7DKH - chains B and C of the 4 polymer chains in the assembly; structure by X-ray diffraction, 2.90 A resolution.

[Chain B]
Molecule: RNA polymerase II-associated protein 1
Organism: Saccharomyces cerevisiae (strain ATCC 204508 / S288c)
UniProtKB: P38351 (PAF1_YEAST); residue numbers follow UniProt; this construct covers 1-103
Sequence (103 residues; numbered 1 to 103; the number before each row is that of its first residue):
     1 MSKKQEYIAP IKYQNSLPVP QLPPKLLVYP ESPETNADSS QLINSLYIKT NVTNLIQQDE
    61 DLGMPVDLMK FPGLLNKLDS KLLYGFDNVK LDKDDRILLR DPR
Not modelled in the structure: 1-4
Modified positions: Mse1 (selenomethionine); Mse64 (selenomethionine; parent Met); Mse69 (selenomethionine; parent Met)

[Chain C]
Molecule: Cell division control protein 73
Organism: Saccharomyces cerevisiae (strain ATCC 204508 / S288c)
UniProtKB: Q06697 (CDC73_YEAST); residues 1-57 here correspond to UniProt positions 155-211 (UniProt number = residue number + 154)
Sequence (57 residues; each row starts with the number of its first residue):
     1 NDSEVSDPVV VETMKHERIL VDHNSALRGA KPINFGYLIK DAELKLVQSI KGSLRGS
Not modelled in the structure: 1, 54-57
Modified positions: Mse14 (selenomethionine; parent Met)

[Interface between chain B and chain C]
Residue-residue contacts - 11 pairs, chain B then chain C:
  Pro23(B) - Val21(C)
  Lys25(B) - Glu17(C)  salt bridge
  Lys25(B) - Arg18(C)
  Lys25(B) - Ile19(C)
  Leu26(B) - His16(C)
  Leu26(B) - Glu17(C)
  Leu26(B) - Arg18(C)  hydrogen bond (backbone-backbone)
  Leu26(B) - Leu20(C)  hydrophobic
  Leu27(B) - His16(C)
  Val28(B) - His16(C)  hydrogen bond (backbone-backbone)
  Val28(B) - Glu17(C)
Also at the interface, not in a pair above, chain B (10 interface residues in all): Leu17, Pro18, Pro20, Pro24, Tyr29
Also at the interface, not in a pair above, chain C (9 interface residues in all): Lys15, His23, Leu27

[Summary]
10 residues of chain B and 9 residues of chain C are in contact; the contacts include 2 hydrogen bonds and 1
salt bridge. Among the polar pairs are Lys25(B)-Glu17(C), Leu26(B)-Arg18(C) and Val28(B)-His16(C).
Here chain B is RNA polymerase II-associated protein 1 and chain C is Cell division control protein 73, both
from Saccharomyces cerevisiae (strain ATCC 204508 / S288c). Entry 7DKH (Crystal structure of the
Ctr9/Paf1/Cdc73/Rtf1 quaternary complex) was determined by X-ray diffraction.
